Entry 7A2A (X-ray diffraction, 1.90 A resolution); this record covers chain A.

== Chain A ==
Protein: Epidermal growth factor receptor
From: Homo sapiens
Notes: EC 2.7.10.1
Reference sequence: P00533 (EGFR_HUMAN); numbering as in UniProt (aligned over 695-1022)
Sequence (333 residues; row label = number of the first residue in the row):
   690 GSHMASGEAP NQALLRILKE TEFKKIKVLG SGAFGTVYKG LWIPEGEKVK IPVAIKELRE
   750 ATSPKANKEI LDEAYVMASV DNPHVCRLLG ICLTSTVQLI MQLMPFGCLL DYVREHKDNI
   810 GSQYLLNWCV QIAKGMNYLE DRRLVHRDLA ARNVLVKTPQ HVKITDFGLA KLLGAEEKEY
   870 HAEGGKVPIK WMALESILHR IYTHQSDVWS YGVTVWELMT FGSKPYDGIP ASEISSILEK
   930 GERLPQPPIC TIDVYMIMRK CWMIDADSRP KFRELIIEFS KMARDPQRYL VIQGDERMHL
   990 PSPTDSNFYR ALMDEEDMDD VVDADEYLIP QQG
Disordered / not traced: 690-699, 753-754, 859-875, 985-1022
Sequence notes: expression tag (690-694); engineered mutation Met790 (Thr in P00533), Arg948 (Val in P00533)
UniProt features mapped onto this chain:
  - active site: Asp837 (Proton acceptor)
  - binding site (ATP): Leu718 to Val726, Lys745, Asp855
  - site: Tyr1016 (Important for interaction with PIK3C2B)
  - modified residue: Ser695 (Phosphoserine), Lys745 (N6-(2-hydroxyisobutyryl)lysine), Tyr869 (Phosphotyrosine), Ser991 (Phosphoserine), Ser995 (Phosphoserine), Tyr998 (Phosphotyrosine), Tyr1016 (Phosphotyrosine)
  - cross-link (Glycyl lysine isopeptide (Lys-Gly)): Lys716 (interchain with G-Cter in ubiquitin), Lys737 (interchain with G-Cter in ubiquitin), Lys754 (interchain with G-Cter in ubiquitin), Lys757 (interchain with G-Cter in ubiquitin), Lys867 (interchain with G-Cter in ubiquitin), Lys929 (interchain with G-Cter in ubiquitin), Lys960 (interchain with G-Cter in ubiquitin), Lys970 (interchain with G-Cter in ubiquitin)
Glycans and other covalent adducts: compound 7G9 linked to Cys797
Residues lining bound ligands:
  - 57N ((2R)-2-(1-oxo-1,3-dihydro-2H-isoindol-2-yl)-2-phenyl-N-(1,3-thiazol-2-yl)acetamide): Val726, Ala743, Ile744, Lys745, Leu747, Ile759, Ala763, Met766, Cys775, Arg776, Leu777, Leu788, Ile789, Met790, Thr854, Asp855, Phe856, Leu858
  - 7G9 (N-[3-[[5-fluoranyl-2-[[4-(2-methoxyethoxy)phenyl]amino]pyrimidin-4-yl]amino]phenyl]propanamide): Leu718, Gly719, Val726, Ala743, Met790, Gln791, Leu792, Met793, Pro794, Gly796, Leu799, Asp800, Arg841, Leu844

== In short ==
Ligands of chain A: compound 57N. Covalently linked compound 7G9: at Cys797. Curated annotation (UniProt)
lists active-site residue Asp837 and 11 ATP-binding residues.
Chain A is Epidermal growth factor receptor (Homo sapiens); the structure, Crystal Structure of
EGFR-T790M/V948R in Complex with Spebrutinib and EAI001, was determined by X-ray diffraction (same publication
as 6Z4B and 6Z4D).
